8G6M - chains A and D of the 7 polymer chains in the assembly; structure by electron microscopy, 3.10 A resolution.

== Chain A (and D) ==
Molecule: Capsid protein
From: Human immunodeficiency virus 1
Notes: chain D of this document is another copy of the same molecule, construct and numbering; everything in this record applies to it too
Reference sequence: B6DRA0 (B6DRA0_9HIV1); residues 1-231 here correspond to UniProt positions 133-363 (UniProt number = residue number + 132)
Sequence (238 residues; row label = number of the first residue in the row; numbering starts at 0):
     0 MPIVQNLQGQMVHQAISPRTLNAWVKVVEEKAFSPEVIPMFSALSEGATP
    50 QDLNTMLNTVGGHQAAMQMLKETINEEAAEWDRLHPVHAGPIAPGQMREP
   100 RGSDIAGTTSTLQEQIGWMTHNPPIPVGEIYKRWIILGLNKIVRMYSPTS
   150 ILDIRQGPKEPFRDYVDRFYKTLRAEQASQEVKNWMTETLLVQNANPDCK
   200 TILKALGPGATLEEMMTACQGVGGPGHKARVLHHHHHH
Not modelled in the structure: 0-11, 86-95, 221-237
Differences from the reference sequence: initiating methionine (0); expression tag (232-237)

== Chain A / chain D interface ==
Residue-residue contacts - 38 pairs, chain A then chain D:
  Pro17(A) - Thr19(D)
  Pro17(A) - Leu43(D)  hydrophobic
  Arg18(A) - Arg18(D)
  Leu20(A) - Ala42(D)  hydrophobic
  Gln50(A) - Glu45(D)
  Thr54(A) - Ala42(D)
  Asn57(A) - Glu35(D)
  Asn57(A) - Pro38(D)
  Asn57(A) - Arg173(D)  hydrogen bond (backbone-side chain)
  Thr58(A) - Glu35(D)
  Thr58(A) - Met39(D)
  Val59(A) - Glu35(D)
  Val59(A) - Arg173(D)  hydrogen bond (backbone-side chain)
  Gly60(A) - Glu35(D)
  His62(A) - Asp166(D)
  Gln63(A) - Asp166(D)  hydrogen bond (backbone-side chain)
  Gln63(A) - Tyr169(D)
  Gln63(A) - Lys170(D)
  Gln63(A) - Arg173(D)
  Ala64(A) - Val165(D)  hydrophobic
  Ala64(A) - Asp166(D)  hydrogen bond (backbone-side chain)
  Ala64(A) - Leu211(D)
  Ala64(A) - Met215(D)  hydrophobic
  Gln67(A) - Tyr169(D)
  Gln67(A) - Leu211(D)
  Met68(A) - Leu211(D)  hydrophobic
  Met68(A) - Glu212(D)
  Met68(A) - Met215(D)  hydrophobic
  Glu71(A) - Thr210(D)  hydrogen bond
  Glu71(A) - Leu211(D)  hydrogen bond (side chain-backbone)
  Glu71(A) - Glu212(D)
  Thr72(A) - Glu212(D)
  Lys140(A) - Glu212(D)  salt bridge
  Met144(A) - Arg162(D)
  Met144(A) - Glu212(D)
  Met144(A) - Met215(D)  hydrophobic
  Met144(A) - Thr216(D)
  Tyr145(A) - Arg162(D)
Also at the interface, not in a pair above, chain A (22 interface residues in all): Ala14, Val24, Glu75
Also at the interface, not in a pair above, chain D (21 interface residues in all): Lys30, Thr186

== In short ==
22 residues of chain A face 21 of chain D across their interface, with 6 hydrogen bonds and 1 salt bridge.
Among the polar pairs are Lys140(A)-Glu212(D), Asn57(A)-Arg173(D) and Val59(A)-Arg173(D).
Chain A and chain D are both Capsid protein (Human immunodeficiency virus 1); the structure, HIV-1 CA lattice
bound to IP6, pH 7.4, was determined by electron microscopy together with 8G6K, 8G6L, 8G6N and 8G6O from the
same study.
